PDB entry 7SZJ | electron microscopy, 3.11 A resolution | chains F and Y of the 8 polymer chains in the assembly

[Chain F]
Protein: RNA polymerase sigma factor RpoD
From: Escherichia coli K-12
UniProt: P00579 (RPOD_ECOLI); numbering as in UniProt (aligned over 1-613)
Sequence (613 residues; each row starts with the number of its first residue):
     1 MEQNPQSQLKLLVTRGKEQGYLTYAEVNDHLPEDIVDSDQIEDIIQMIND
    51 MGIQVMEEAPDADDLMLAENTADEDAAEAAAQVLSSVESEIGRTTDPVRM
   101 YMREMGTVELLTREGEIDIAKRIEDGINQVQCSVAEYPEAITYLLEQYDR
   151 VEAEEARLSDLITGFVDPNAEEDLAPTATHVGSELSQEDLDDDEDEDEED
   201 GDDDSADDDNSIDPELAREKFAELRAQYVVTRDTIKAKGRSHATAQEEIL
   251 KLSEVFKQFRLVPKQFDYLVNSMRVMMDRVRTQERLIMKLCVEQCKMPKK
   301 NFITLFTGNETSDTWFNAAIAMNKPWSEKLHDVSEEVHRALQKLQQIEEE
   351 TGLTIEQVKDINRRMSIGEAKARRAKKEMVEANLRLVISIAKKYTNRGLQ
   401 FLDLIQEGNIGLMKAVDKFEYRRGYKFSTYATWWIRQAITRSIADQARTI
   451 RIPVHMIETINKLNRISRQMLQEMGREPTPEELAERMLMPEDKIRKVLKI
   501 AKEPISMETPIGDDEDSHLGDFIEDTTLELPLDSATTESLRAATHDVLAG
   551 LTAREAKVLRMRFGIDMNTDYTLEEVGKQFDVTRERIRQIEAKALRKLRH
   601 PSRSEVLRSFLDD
Not modelled in the structure: 1-90, 168-212, 237-242, 512-516, 613
Curated features (UniProtKB/Swiss-Prot):
  - DNA-binding region: Leu-573 to Ala-592 (H-T-H motif)
  - region: Arg-584 to Arg-599 (Interaction with anti-sigma factors)
  - motif: Asp-403 to Gln-406 (Interaction with polymerase core subunit RpoC)
  - site: Arg-562 (Interaction with anti-sigma factors)
  - mutagenesis: Ala-553 (A553D: Disrupts the interaction with Escherichia phage lambda antitermination protein Q), Arg-596 (R596D/E: 2-fold reduction in activation of class II Crp-dependent promoters)

[Chain Y]
Molecule: 64-nt DNA strand
Sequence (64 nucleotides; row label = number of the first residue in the row):
     1 CTCGTAGAGTCCGTGTCAGTGGTGGCGCATTATAGGGAGTTATTCCGGCC
    51 TGACAAGAGGAAAT
Not modelled in the structure: 19-33

[How chain F and chain Y interact]
Residue-residue contacts (9; chain F residue first):
  Trp-433(F) / DA34(Y)  base contact
  Arg-465(F) / DA34(Y)  salt bridge to the phosphate
  Arg-465(F) / DG35(Y)  salt bridge to the phosphate
  Arg-562(F) / DA53(Y)  salt bridge to the phosphate
  Thr-572(F) / DG52(Y)  sugar contact
  Thr-572(F) / DA53(Y)  hydrogen bond to the phosphate
  Leu-573(F) / DA53(Y)  phosphate contact
  Glu-585(F) / DC54(Y)  hydrogen bond to the base
  Arg-588(F) / DC54(Y)  phosphate contact
Interface residues without a listed pair, chain F (10 interface residues in all): Gln-437, Thr-440, Glu-458

[Summary]
Chain F and chain Y form an interface of 10 and 5 residues respectively, with 2 hydrogen bonds and 3 salt
bridges. Polar pairs include Glu-585(F)/DC54(Y), Thr-572(F)/DA53(Y) and Arg-465(F)/DA34(Y). Curated annotation
(UniProt) lists 2 mutagenesis sites on chain F.
Chain F is RNA polymerase sigma factor RpoD (Escherichia coli K-12) and chain Y is a 64-nt DNA strand; the
structure, Cryo-EM structure of Rifamycin bound to E. coli RNAP and rrnBP1 promoter complex, was determined by
electron microscopy together with 7SZK from the same study.
